6JTC - chain A; structure by X-ray diffraction, 2.39 A resolution.

[Chain A]
Name: Asp/Glu-specific dipeptidyl-peptidase
Source organism: Porphyromonas gingivalis (strain ATCC 33277 / DSM 20709 / CIP 103683 / JCM 12257 / NCTC 11834 / 2561)
Notes: EC 3.4.14.-
Reference sequence: B2RID1 (DPP11_PORG3); residues 1-720 here = UniProt positions 1-720
Chain sequence (720 residues; numbered 1 to 720; the number before each row is that of its first residue):
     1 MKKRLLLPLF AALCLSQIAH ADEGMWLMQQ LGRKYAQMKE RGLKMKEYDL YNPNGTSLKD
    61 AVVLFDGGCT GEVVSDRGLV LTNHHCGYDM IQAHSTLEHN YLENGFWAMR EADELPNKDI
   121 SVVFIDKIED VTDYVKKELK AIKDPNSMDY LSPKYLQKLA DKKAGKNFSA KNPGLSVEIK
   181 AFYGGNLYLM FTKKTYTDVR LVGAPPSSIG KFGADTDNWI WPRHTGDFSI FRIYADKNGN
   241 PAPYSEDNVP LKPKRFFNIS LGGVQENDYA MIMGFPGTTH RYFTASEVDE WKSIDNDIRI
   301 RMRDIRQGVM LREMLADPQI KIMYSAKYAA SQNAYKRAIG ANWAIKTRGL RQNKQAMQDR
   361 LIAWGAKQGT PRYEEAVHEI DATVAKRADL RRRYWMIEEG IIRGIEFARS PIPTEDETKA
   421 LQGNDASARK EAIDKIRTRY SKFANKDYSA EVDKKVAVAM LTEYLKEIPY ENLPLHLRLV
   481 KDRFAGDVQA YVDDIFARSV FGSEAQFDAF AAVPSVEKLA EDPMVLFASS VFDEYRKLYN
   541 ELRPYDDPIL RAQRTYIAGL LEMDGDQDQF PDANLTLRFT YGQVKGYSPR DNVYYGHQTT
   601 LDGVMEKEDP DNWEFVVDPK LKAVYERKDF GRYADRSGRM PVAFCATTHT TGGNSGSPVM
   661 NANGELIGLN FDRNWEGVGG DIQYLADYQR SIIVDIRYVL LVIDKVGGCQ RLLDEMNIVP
Unresolved in the structure: 1-21
Disulfides: C69-C86
Residues lining bound ligands: 2-(2-azanylethylamino)-5-nitro-benzoic acid (C8O): H85, N218, W219, T650, T651, G652, N654, S655, N670, F671, D672, R673
Curated features (UniProtKB/Swiss-Prot):
  - active site (Charge relay system): H85, D227, S655
  - site: R673 (Is essential for the Asp/Glu P1 specificity of DPP11)
  - mutagenesis: R337 (R337A/N: Significant increase (or preservation) of the catalytic activity), S655 (S655A: Loss of catalytic activity), R673 (R673A: Loss of catalytic activity; R673G: Drastically decreased but still significant activities against Asp/Glu substrates, as well as detectable activity against substrates harboring hydrophobic ...)
From the paper describing this entry:
  - specificity-determining residues: R673
  - binding site for 2-(2-azanylethylamino)-5-nitro-benzoic acid: T650, N670, R673
  - binding site for 2-(2-azanylethylamino)-5-nitro-benzoic acid: N218, D672 (from molecular simulation)
  - catalytic residues: H85, D227, G653, S655 (citing earlier work)

[Overview]
Ligands of chain A: 2-(2-azanylethylamino)-5-nitro-benzoic acid. UniProt lists 3 active-site residues and 3
mutagenesis sites. From the paper: catalytic residues H85, D227 and G653 among others; a binding site for
2-(2-azanylethylamino)-5-nitro-benzoic acid at T650, N670 and R673 among others.
Chain A is Asp/Glu-specific dipeptidyl-peptidase (Porphyromonas gingivalis (strain ATCC 33277 / DSM 20709 /
CIP 103683 / JCM 12257 / NCTC 11834 / 2561)); the structure, Crystal structure of dipeptidyl peptidase 11
(DPP11) with SH-5 from Porphyromonas gingivalis (Space), was determined by X-ray diffraction, deposited
together with 6JTB.
